5D3F - chains A and C; structure by X-ray diffraction, 2.74 A resolution.

== Chain A ==
Protein: 14-3-3 protein zeta/delta
Source organism: Homo sapiens
UniProtKB: P63104 (1433Z_HUMAN); the author numbering skips numbers that UniProt does not, so the offset changes along the chain: 1-68 = UniProt 1-68; 71-232 = UniProt 69-230
Chain sequence (230 residues; row label = number of the first residue in the row; note: 2 numbers in that range are skipped by the numbering (no residue carries them; nothing is unmodelled there)):
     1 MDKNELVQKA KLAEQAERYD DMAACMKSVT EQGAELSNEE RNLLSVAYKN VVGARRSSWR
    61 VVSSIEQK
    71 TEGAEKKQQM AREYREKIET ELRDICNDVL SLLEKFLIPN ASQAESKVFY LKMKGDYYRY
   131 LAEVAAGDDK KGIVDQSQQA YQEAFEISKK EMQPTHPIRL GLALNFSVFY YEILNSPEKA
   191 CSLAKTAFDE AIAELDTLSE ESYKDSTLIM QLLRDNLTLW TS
Unresolved in the structure: 1, 71-77, 232

== Chain C ==
Protein: Cystic fibrosis transmembrane conductance regulator
Notes: EC 3.6.3.49
UniProtKB: P13569 (CFTR_HUMAN); aligned to UniProt positions 747-749 over residues 772-774 (the alignment contains insertions or deletions, so no single offset holds)
Chain sequence (28 residues; row label = number of the first residue in the row):
   772 AILPRISVIS TGPTLQARRR QSVLNLMT
Unresolved in the structure: 772-774, 782-788
Modified / non-standard residues: Ser778 (phosphoserine; SEP); Ser793 (phosphoserine; SEP)

== Chain A / chain C interface ==
Residue-residue contacts - 40 pairs, chain A then chain C:
  Asn38(A) - Met798(C)
  Asn38(A) - Thr799(C)  hydrogen bond (side chain-backbone)
  Arg41(A) - Met798(C)
  Asn42(A) - Leu797(C)
  Asn42(A) - Met798(C)  hydrogen bond (side chain-backbone)
  Ser45(A) - Leu795(C)
  Val46(A) - Leu795(C)
  Val46(A) - Leu797(C)  hydrophobic
  Lys49(A) - Leu795(C)
  Arg56(A) - Arg791(C)
  Arg56(A) - Ser793(C)
  Arg60(A) - Arg790(C)
  Phe119(A) - Leu795(C)  hydrophobic
  Phe119(A) - Asn796(C)
  Lys122(A) - Val794(C)  hydrogen bond (side chain-backbone)
  Lys122(A) - Asn796(C)
  Arg129(A) - Arg791(C)
  Arg129(A) - Ser793(C)
  Tyr130(A) - Ser793(C)
  Pro167(A) - Asn796(C)  hydrogen bond (backbone-side chain)
  Ile168(A) - Asn796(C)
  Ile168(A) - Met798(C)  hydrophobic
  Gly171(A) - Val794(C)
  Gly171(A) - Asn796(C)
  Leu174(A) - Gln792(C)
  Leu174(A) - Val794(C)  hydrophobic
  Asn175(A) - Ser793(C)
  Asn175(A) - Val794(C)  hydrogen bond (side chain-backbone)
  Val178(A) - Arg791(C)
  Val178(A) - Gln792(C)
  Glu182(A) - Arg791(C)  salt bridge
  Ile219(A) - Val794(C)  hydrophobic
  Ile219(A) - Asn796(C)
  Leu222(A) - Gln792(C)
  Leu222(A) - Val794(C)  hydrophobic
  Asp225(A) - Gln792(C)  hydrogen bond
  Asn226(A) - Arg791(C)
  Asn226(A) - Gln792(C)  hydrogen bond (side chain-backbone)
  Leu229(A) - Arg790(C)
  Leu229(A) - Arg791(C)
Interface residues without a listed pair, chain A (28 interface residues in all): Glu133, His166, Leu172, Trp230

== In short ==
The interface between chain A and chain C involves 28 residues on one side and 10 on the other, with 7
hydrogen bonds and 1 salt bridge. Among the polar pairs are Glu182(A)-Arg791(C), Asn38(A)-Thr799(C) and
Asn42(A)-Met798(C).
Chain A is 14-3-3 protein zeta/delta (Homo sapiens) and chain C is Cystic fibrosis transmembrane conductance
regulator; the structure, Crystal structure of human 14-3-3 zeta in complex with CFTR R-domain peptide
pS753-pS768 and stabilizer fusicoccin-A, was determined by X-ray diffraction, deposited together with 5D2D and
5D3E.
